8KAB - chains A and N of the 35 polymer chains in the assembly; structure by electron microscopy, 3.30 A resolution.

# Chain A
Molecule: 23S rRNA
Organism: Mycolicibacterium smegmatis MC2 155
Sequence (3120 nucleotides; row label = number of the first residue in the row):
     1 UAAGUGUUUA AGGGCGCAUG GUGGAUGCCU UGGCACUGGG AGCCGAUGAA GGACGUAGGA
    61 GGCUGCGAUA AGCCUCGGGG AGCUGUCAAC CGAGCGUUGA UCCGAGGAUG UCCGAAUGGG
   121 GAAACCCGGC ACGAGUGAUG UCGUGUCACC AGGCGCUGAA UAUAUAGGCG UCUGGGGGGA
   181 ACGCGGGGAA GUGAAACAUC UCAGUACCCG UAGGAAGAGA AAACAAAAUG UGAUUCCGUG
   241 AGUAGUGGCG AGCGAAAGCG GAGGAUGGCU AAACCGUAUG CAUGUGAUAC CGGGUAGGGG
   301 UUGUGUGUGC GGGGUUGUGG GACCUAUCUU UCCGGCUCUA CCUGGCUGGA GGGCAGUGAG
   361 AAAAUGUUGU GGUUAGCGGA AAUGGCUUGG GAUGGCCUGC CGUAGACGGU GAGAGCCCGG
   421 UACGUGAAAA CCCGACGUCU GUCUUGAUGG UGUUCCCGAG UAGCAGCGGG CCCGUGGAAU
   481 CUGCUGUGAA UCUGCCGGGA CCACCCGGUA AGCCUGAAUA CUUCCCAGUG ACCGAUAGCG
   541 GAUUAGUACC GUGAGGGAAU GGUGAAAAGU ACCCCGGGAG GGGAGUGAAA GAGUACCUGA
   601 AACCGUGCGC UUACAAUCCG UCAGAGCCCU CGACGUGUCG UGGGGUGAUG GCGUGCCUUU
   661 UGAAGAAUGA GCCUGCGAGU CAGGGACAUG UCGCGAGGUU AACCCGGGUG GGGUAGCCGC
   721 AGCGAAAGCG AGUCUGAAUA GGGCGUAUCC ACACAAGAGU GUGUGGUGUA GUGGUGUGUU
   781 CUGGACCCGA AGCGGAGUGA UCUACCCAUG GCCAGGGUGA AGCGCGGGUA AGACCGCGUG
   841 GAGGCCCGAA CCCACUUAGG UUGAAGACUG AGGGGAUGAG CUGUGGGUAG GGGUGAAAGG
   901 CCAAUCAAAC UCCGUGAUAG CUGGUUCUCC CCGAAAUGCA UUUAGGUGCA GCGUCGCAUG
   961 UUUCUUGCCG GAGGUAGAGC UACUGGAUGG CCGAUGGGCC CCACAGGGUU ACUGACGUCA
  1021 GCCAAACUCC GAAUGCCGGU AAGUCCAAGA GUGCGGCAGU GAGACGGCGG GGGAUAAGCU
  1081 CCGUGCGUCG AGAGGGAAAC AGCCCAGAUC GCCGGCUAAG GCCCCUAAGC GUGUGCUAAG
  1141 UGGAAAAGGA UGUGCAGUCG CGAAGACAAC CAGGAGGUUG GCUUAGAAGC AGCCACCCUU
  1201 GAAAGAGUGC GUAAUAGCUC ACUGGUCAAG UGAUUGUGCG CCGAUAAUGU AGCGGGGCUC
  1261 AAGCACACCG CCGAAGCCGC GGCAGCCAAC GUGUUGGCUG GGUAGGGGAG CGUCCUGCAU
  1321 CCGGUGAAGC CGCCGAGUGA UCGAGUGGUG GAGGGUGUGG GAGUGAGAAU GCAGGCAUGA
  1381 GUAGCGAUUA GGCAAGUGAG AACCUUGCCC GCCGAAAGAC CAAGGGUUCC UGGGCCAGGC
  1441 CAGUCCGCCC AGGGUGAGUC GGGACCUAAG GCGAGGCCGA CAGGCGUAGU CGAUGGACAA
  1501 CGGGUUGAUA UUCCCGUACC CGUGUAUGUG CGUCCAUGAU GAAUCAGCGG UACUAACCAU
  1561 CCAAAACCAC CGUGACCGCA CCUUUCGGGG UGUGGCGUUG GUGGGGCUGC AUGGGACCUU
  1621 CGUUGGUAGU AGUCAAGCGA UGGGGUGACG CAGGAAGGUA GCCGUACCGG UCAGUGGUAA
  1681 UACCGGGGUA AGCCUGUAGG GAGUCAGAUA GGUAAAUCCG UCUGGCAUAU AUCCUGAGAG
  1741 GUGAUGCAUA GCCGAGUGAG GCGAAUUCGG UGAUCCUAUG CUGCCGAGAA AAGCCUCUAG
  1801 CGAGGACAUA CACGGCCCGU ACCCCAAACC AACACAGGUG GUCAGGUAGA GAAUACUAAG
  1861 GCGUACGAGU GAACUAUGGU UAAGGAACUC GGCAAAAUGC CCCCGUAACU UCGGGAGAAG
  1921 GGGGACCCAC AUGGCGUGUA AGCCUUUACG GCCCAAGCGU GAGUGGGUGG CACAAACCAG
  1981 UGAGAAGCGA CUGUUUACUA AAAACACAGG UCCGUGCGAA GUCGCAAGAC GAUGUAUACG
  2041 GACUGACGCC UGCCCGGUGC UGGAAGGUUA AGAGGACCCG UUAACUCCCU UUGGGGGUGA
  2101 AGCGGAGAAU UUAAGCCCCA GUAAACGGCG GUGGUAACUA UAACCAUCCU AAGGUAGCGA
  2161 AAUUCCUUGU CGGGUAAGUU CCGACCUGCA CGAAUGGCGU AACGACUUCU CAACUGUCUC
  2221 AACCAUAGAC UCGGCGAAAU UGCACUACGA GUAAAGAUGC UCGUUACGCG CGGCAGGACG
  2281 AAAAGACCCC GGGACCUUCA CUACAACUUG GUAUUGGUGC UCGAUACGGU UUGUGUAGGA
  2341 UAGGUGGGAG ACUGUGAAGC UCACACGCCA GUGUGGGUGG AGUCGUUGUU GAAAUACCAC
  2401 UCUGAUCGUA UUGGGCCUCU AACCUCGGAC CGUAUAUCCG GUUCAGGGAC AGUGCCUGGU
  2461 GGGUAGUUUA ACUGGGGCGG UUGCCUCCUA AAAUGUAACG GAGGCGCCCA AAGGUUCCCU
  2521 CAACCUGGAC GGCAAUCAGG UGUUGAGUGU AAGUGCACAA GGGAGCUUGA CUGCGAGACG
  2581 GACAUGUCGA GCAGGGACGA AAGUCGGGAC UAGUGAUCCG GCACCUCUGA GUGGAAGGGG
  2641 UGUCGCUCAA CGGAUAAAAG GUACCCCGGG GAUAACAGGC UGAUCUUCCC CAAGAGUCCA
  2701 UAUCGACGGG AUGGUUUGGC ACCUCGAUGU CGGCUCGUCG CAUCCUGGGG CUGGAGCAGG
  2761 UCCCAAGGGU UGGGCUGUUC GCCCAUUAAA GCGGCACGCG AGCUGGGUUU AGAACGUCGU
  2821 GAGACAGUUC GGUCUCUAUC CGCCGCGCGC GUCAGAAGCU UGAGGAAACC UGUCCCUAGU
  2881 ACGAGAGGAC CGGGACGGAC GAACCUCUGG UAUACCAGUU GUCCCACCAG GGGCACGGCU
  2941 GGAUAGCCAC GUUCGGACAG GAUAACCGCU GAAAGCAUCU AAGCGGGAAA CCUCUUCCAA
  3001 GACCAGGCUU CUCACCCUCU AGGAGGGAUA AGGCCCCCCG CAGACCACGG GAUUGAUAGA
  3061 CCAGACCUGG AAGCCUAGUA AUAGGUGCAG GGAACUGGCA CUAACCGGCC GAAAACUUAC
Disordered / not traced: 1, 2137-2144

# Chain N
Name: 50S ribosomal protein L16
Organism: Mycolicibacterium smegmatis MC2 155
UniProt: A0QSD8 (RL16_MYCS2); residue numbers follow UniProt; this construct covers 1-138
Sequence (138 residues; numbered 1 to 138; the number before each row is that of its first residue):
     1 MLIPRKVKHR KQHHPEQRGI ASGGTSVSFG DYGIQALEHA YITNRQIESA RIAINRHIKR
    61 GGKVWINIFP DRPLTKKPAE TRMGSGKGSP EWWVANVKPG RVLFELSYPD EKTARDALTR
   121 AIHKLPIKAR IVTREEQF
Disordered / not traced: 137-138

# How chain A and chain N interact
Contacting residue pairs - 86 pairs, chain A then chain N:
  G977(A) - Arg18(N)  salt bridge to the phosphate
  A978(A) - Ser22(N)  hydrogen bond to the phosphate
  G985(A) - Lys6(N)  sugar contact
  G986(A) - Lys6(N)  sugar contact
  A987(A) - Pro4(N)  phosphate contact
  A987(A) - Arg5(N)  salt bridge to the phosphate
  A987(A) - Phe69(N)  sugar contact
  U988(A) - Phe29(N)  base contact
  G989(A) - Phe29(N)  sugar contact
  G989(A) - Lys63(N)  phosphate contact
  G989(A) - Trp65(N)  sugar contact
  G1021(A) - Gly24(N)  sugar contact
  C1022(A) - Gly23(N)  phosphate contact
  C1022(A) - Gly24(N)  hydrogen bond to the phosphate
  C1022(A) - Arg101(N)  hydrogen bond to the sugar
  A1024(A) - Arg72(N)  sugar contact
  A1025(A) - Lys11(N)  hydrogen bond to the base
  A1025(A) - Gln12(N)  base contact
  A1025(A) - His13(N)  stacking on the base
  A1026(A) - His9(N)  stacking on the base
  A1026(A) - Lys11(N)  hydrogen bond to the base
  A1026(A) - Gln12(N)  base contact
  C1027(A) - Lys8(N)  salt bridge to the phosphate
  C1027(A) - His9(N)  salt bridge to the phosphate
  G1069(A) - Arg18(N)  salt bridge to the phosphate
  G1070(A) - Glu16(N)  phosphate contact
  G1070(A) - Arg18(N)  salt bridge to the phosphate
  G1071(A) - His13(N)  hydrogen bond to the phosphate
  G1071(A) - His14(N)  phosphate contact
  G1072(A) - His13(N)  salt bridge to the phosphate
  G1072(A) - Lys87(N)  salt bridge to the phosphate
  G1073(A) - Lys77(N)  sugar contact
  G1073(A) - Lys87(N)  salt bridge to the phosphate
  G1073(A) - Gly88(N)  hydrogen bond to the phosphate
  A1074(A) - Thr75(N)  phosphate contact
  A1074(A) - Lys76(N)  phosphate contact
  A1074(A) - Lys77(N)  hydrogen bond to the phosphate
  U1075(A) - His14(N)  salt bridge to the phosphate
  U1075(A) - Pro15(N)  base contact
  U1075(A) - Gln17(N)  base contact
  U1075(A) - Tyr41(N)  base contact
  U1075(A) - Trp92(N)  phosphate contact
  A1077(A) - Met83(N)  base contact
  A1147(A) - Lys128(N)  salt bridge to the phosphate
  G1148(A) - His123(N)  phosphate contact
  G1148(A) - Lys128(N)  salt bridge to the phosphate
  G2474(A) - Met83(N)  hydrogen bond to the base
  G2474(A) - Gly84(N)  base contact
  G2475(A) - Arg82(N)  salt bridge to the phosphate
  U2489(A) - His13(N)  hydrogen bond to the sugar
  C2499(A) - Gly84(N)  sugar contact
  C2499(A) - Ser85(N)  hydrogen bond to the sugar
  C2499(A) - Gly86(N)  phosphate contact
  G2500(A) - Gly84(N)  phosphate contact
  G2500(A) - Ser85(N)  hydrogen bond to the phosphate
  G2500(A) - Gly86(N)  hydrogen bond to the phosphate
  G2500(A) - Lys87(N)  phosphate contact
  G2501(A) - Lys11(N)  sugar contact
  G2501(A) - Gly86(N)  phosphate contact
  G2501(A) - Lys87(N)  hydrogen bond to the phosphate
  C2691(A) - Arg120(N)  sugar contact
  C2691(A) - His123(N)  sugar contact
  C2691(A) - Lys124(N)  base contact
  A2692(A) - Arg120(N)  sugar contact
  A2693(A) - Arg56(N)  sugar contact
  A2693(A) - Arg120(N)  salt bridge to the phosphate
  G2694(A) - Arg56(N)  phosphate contact
  A2706(A) - Lys124(N)  base contact
  C2707(A) - Ser49(N)  sugar contact
  C2707(A) - Lys124(N)  hydrogen bond to the base
  G2708(A) - Arg45(N)  phosphate contact
  G2708(A) - Gln46(N)  sugar contact
  G2708(A) - Ser49(N)  sugar contact
  G2708(A) - His123(N)  base contact
  G2708(A) - Lys124(N)  hydrogen bond to the sugar
  G2709(A) - Gln46(N)  hydrogen bond to the phosphate
  G2709(A) - Lys124(N)  sugar contact
  G2709(A) - Leu125(N)  sugar contact
  G2709(A) - Pro126(N)  phosphate contact
  U2717(A) - Glu80(N)  hydrogen bond to the sugar
  G2718(A) - Glu80(N)  sugar contact
  G2719(A) - Thr81(N)  sugar contact
  G2719(A) - Arg82(N)  salt bridge to the phosphate
  G2719(A) - Met83(N)  phosphate contact
  C2720(A) - Arg82(N)  phosphate contact
  C2720(A) - Met83(N)  phosphate contact
Also at the interface, not in a pair above, chain A (47 interface residues in all): A976, A1020, C1023, G1149, A2502, G2710
Also at the interface, not in a pair above, chain N (51 interface residues in all): Ile3, Ser28, Ile66, Asp71, Leu74

# Summary
The interface between chain A and chain N involves 47 residues on one side and 51 on the other, with 18
hydrogen bonds, 15 salt bridges and 2 aromatic stacking contacts. Polar pairs include A1025(A)-Lys11(N),
A1026(A)-Lys11(N) and G2474(A)-Met83(N).
Chain A is 23S rRNA and chain N is 50S ribosomal protein L16, both from Mycolicibacterium smegmatis MC2 155;
the structure, Mycobacterium smegmatis 50S ribosomal subunit-HflX complex, was determined by electron
microscopy (same publication as 8XZ3).
